PDB entry 8S37 | electron microscopy, 2.90 A resolution | chains G and J of the 12 polymer chains in the assembly

# Chain G
Protein: CRISPR type AFERR-associated protein Csf1
From: Klebsiella pneumoniae
Reference sequence: A0A7Z7WW72 (A0A7Z7WW72_KLEPN); residue numbers follow UniProt; this construct covers 1-263
Sequence (263 residues; numbered 1 to 263; the number before each row is that of its first residue):
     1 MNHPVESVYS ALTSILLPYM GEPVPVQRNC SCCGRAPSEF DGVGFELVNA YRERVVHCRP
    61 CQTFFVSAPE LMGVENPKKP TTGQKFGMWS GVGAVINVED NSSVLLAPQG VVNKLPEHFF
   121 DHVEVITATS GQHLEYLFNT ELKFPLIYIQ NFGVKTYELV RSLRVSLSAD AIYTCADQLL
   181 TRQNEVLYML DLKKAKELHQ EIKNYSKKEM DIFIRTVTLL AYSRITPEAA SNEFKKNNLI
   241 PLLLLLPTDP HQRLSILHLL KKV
Ion coordination: Zn2+: Cys30, Cys33, Cys58, Cys61

# Chain J
Molecule: Nts-DNA
Sequence (60 nucleotides; numbered -11 to 48; the number before each row is that of its first residue; numbers below 1 keep their minus sign (DG-11 is residue -11)):
   -11 GAGGAGGCCA AGATCTCAAT TTCGTACAAG AAATCCTTTG AGATGAAGCT GGAGGGAGGG
Not modelled in the structure: -11 to -10, 24-48

# How chain G and chain J interact
Contacting residue pairs - 29 pairs, chain G then chain J:
  Arg52(G) - DG-5(J)  base contact
  Glu75(G) - DG0(J)  sugar contact
  Asn76(G) - DA-1(J)  sugar contact
  Lys78(G) - DA-1(J)  sugar contact
  Ser90(G) - DA1(J)  base contact
  Gly91(G) - DA1(J)  base contact
  Pro108(G) - DA1(J)  sugar contact
  Pro108(G) - DT2(J)  phosphate contact
  Gln109(G) - DT2(J)  phosphate contact
  Gly110(G) - DA1(J)  sugar contact
  Gly110(G) - DT2(J)  hydrogen bond to the phosphate
  Val111(G) - DA1(J)  sugar contact
  Lys114(G) - DG0(J)  hydrogen bond to the phosphate
  Lys114(G) - DA1(J)  salt bridge to the phosphate
  Thr129(G) - DT2(J)  hydrogen bond to the phosphate
  Thr129(G) - DC3(J)  sugar contact
  Ser130(G) - DT4(J)  phosphate contact
  Gly131(G) - DT4(J)  hydrogen bond to the phosphate
  Arg215(G) - DA7(J)  salt bridge to the phosphate
  Thr218(G) - DC5(J)  phosphate contact
  Thr218(G) - DA6(J)  phosphate contact
  Leu219(G) - DA6(J)  phosphate contact
  Leu219(G) - DA7(J)  phosphate contact
  Tyr222(G) - DA6(J)  base contact
  Arg224(G) - DA6(J)  base contact
  Arg224(G) - DA7(J)  hydrogen bond to the base
  His258(G) - DT4(J)  hydrogen bond to the phosphate
  His258(G) - DC5(J)  salt bridge to the phosphate
  Lys262(G) - DT4(J)  salt bridge to the phosphate
Other interface residues (no listed pair), chain G (22 interface residues in all): Lys261
Other interface residues (no listed pair), chain J (12 interface residues in all): DG-6, DA-2

# Summary
The interface between chain G and chain J involves 22 residues on one side and 12 on the other, with 6
hydrogen bonds and 4 salt bridges. Among the polar pairs are Arg224(G)-DA7(J), Gly110(G)-DT2(J) and
Lys114(G)-DG0(J).
Here chain G is CRISPR type AFERR-associated protein Csf1 (Klebsiella pneumoniae) and chain J is Nts-DNA.
Entry 8S37 (DNA-bound Type IV-A3 CRISPR effector in complex with DinG helicase from K. pneumoniae (state III))
was determined by electron microscopy together with 8RC2, 8RC3, 8RFJ, 8S35 and 8S36 from the same study.
